PDB entry 8AOM | X-ray diffraction, 2.20 A resolution | chains A and V

# Chain A
Name: Programmed cell death 1 ligand 1
Organism: Homo sapiens
UniProt: Q9NZQ7 (PD1L1_HUMAN); numbering as in UniProt (aligned over 19-239)
Chain sequence (222 residues; each row starts with the number of its first residue):
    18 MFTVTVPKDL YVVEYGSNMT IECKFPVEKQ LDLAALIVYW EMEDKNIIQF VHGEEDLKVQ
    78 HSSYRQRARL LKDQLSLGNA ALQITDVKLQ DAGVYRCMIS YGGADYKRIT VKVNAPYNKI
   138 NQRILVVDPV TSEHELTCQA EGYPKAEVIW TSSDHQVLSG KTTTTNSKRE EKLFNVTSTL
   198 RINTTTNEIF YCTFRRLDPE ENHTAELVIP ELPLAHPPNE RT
Not modelled in the structure: 216-217, 236-239
Sequence notes: initiating methionine (18)
Cystine bridges: C40-C114, C155-C209
UniProt features mapped onto this chain:
  - glycosylation (N-linked (GlcNAc...) asparagine): N35, N192, N200, N219

# Chain V
Name: VHH6
Organism: Lama glama
Chain sequence (119 residues; numbered 0 to 118; the number before each row is that of its first residue; numbering starts at 0):
     0 GEVQLVESGG GLVQAGGSLR LSCAASGSIS SRDVMRWYRQ APGKQRELVA SISSGGGTYY
    60 VDSVKGRFTI SRDNAENTLY LQMNSLKPED TAVYYCWDLG HRPYFKDYWG QGTQVTVSS
Not modelled in the structure: 0
Cystine bridges: C22-C95

# Chain A / chain V interface
Contacting residue pairs (23):
  A51(A) with R35(V), hydrogen bond (backbone-side chain); Y58(V)
  A52(A) with R35(V), hydrogen bond (backbone-side chain)
  I54(A) with V33(V), hydrophobic; R35(V); L98(V), hydrophobic
  Y56(A) with V33(V); F104(V), hydrophobic
  E58(A) with H100(V), salt bridge
  Q66(A) with S53(V), hydrogen bond
  V68(A) with S52(V)
  H69(A) with S50(V), hydrogen bond; S52(V); G56(V); Y58(V)
  M115(A) with H100(V); F104(V), hydrophobic
  I116(A) with F104(V)
  S117(A) with W96(V); L98(V)
  A121(A) with L98(V), hydrophobic; F104(V), hydrophobic
  D122(A) with F104(V)
Other interface residues (no listed pair), chain A (16 interface residues in all): D73, G120, Y123
Other interface residues (no listed pair), chain V (18 interface residues in all): R31, L47, I51, G54, T57, Y103, D106
Interface features reported in the paper:
  - pairs named by the authors: A51(A)-R35(V) (hydrogen bond), Y56(A)-F104(V) (hydrophobic contact), E58(A)-H100(V) (hydrogen bond), Q66(A)-S53(V) (hydrogen bond), H69(A)-S50(V) (hydrogen bond), M115(A)-F104(V) (hydrophobic contact), S117(A)-F104(V) (hydrophobic contact), A121(A)-F104(V) (hydrophobic contact), Y123(A)-F104(V) (hydrophobic contact)
  - epitope / paratope residues, chain A: A51(A), Y56(A), E58(A), Q66(A), H69(A), M115(A), S117(A), A121(A), Y123(A)
  - epitope / paratope residues, chain V: R35(V), S50(V), S53(V), H100(V), F104(V)

# Overview
The interface between chain A and chain V involves 16 residues on one side and 18 on the other, with 4
hydrogen bonds and 1 salt bridge. Polar contacts include E58(A)-H100(V), A51(A)-R35(V) and A52(A)-R35(V). The
paper describes hydrogen bonds between A51(A) and R35(V), E58(A) and H100(V) and Q66(A) and S53(V) among
others; hydrophobic contacts between Y56(A) and F104(V), M115(A) and F104(V) and S117(A) and F104(V) among
others. From the paper: epitope/paratope residues A51(A), Y56(A) and R35(V) among others.
Chain A is Programmed cell death 1 ligand 1 (Homo sapiens) and chain V is VHH6 (Lama glama); the structure,
Complex of PD-L1 with VHH1, was determined by X-ray diffraction (same publication as 8AOK).
